PDB entry 5MLU | X-ray diffraction, 2.80 A resolution | chains C and I of the 11 polymer chains in the assembly

[Chain C]
Protein: Histone H2A type 1
Source organism: Xenopus laevis
UniProt: P06897 (H2A1_XENLA); residues 14-118 here correspond to UniProt positions 15-119 (UniProt number = residue number + 1)
Chain sequence (105 residues; row label = number of the first residue in the row):
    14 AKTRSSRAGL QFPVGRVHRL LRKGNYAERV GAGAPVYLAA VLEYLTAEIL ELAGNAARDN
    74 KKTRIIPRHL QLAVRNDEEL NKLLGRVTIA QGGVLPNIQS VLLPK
Not modelled in the structure: 14-15
Sequence notes: variant Arg99 (Gly100 in P06897)
Swiss-Prot annotation at these positions:
  - modified residue: Lys36 (N6-(2-hydroxyisobutyryl)lysine), Lys74 (N6-(2-hydroxyisobutyryl)lysine), Lys75 (N6-(2-hydroxyisobutyryl)lysine), Lys95 (N6-(2-hydroxyisobutyryl)lysine), Gln104 (N5-methylglutamine), Lys118 (N6-(2-hydroxyisobutyryl)lysine)
  - cross-link: Lys15 (Glycyl lysine isopeptide (Lys-Gly) (interchain with G-Cter in ubiquitin))

[Chain I]
Molecule: 145-nt DNA strand
Source organism: Escherichia coli
Sequence (145 nucleotides; numbered -72 to 72; the number before each row is that of its first residue; numbers below 1 keep their minus sign (DA-72 is residue -72)):
   -72 ATCGATGTAT ATATCTGACA CGTGCCTGGA GACTAGGGAG TAATCCCCTT GGCGGTTAAA
   -12 ACGCGGGGGA CAGCGCGTAC GTGCGTTTAA GCGGTGCTAG AGCTGTCTAC GACCAATTGA
    48 GCGGCCTCGG CACCGGGATT CTGAT
Ion coordination: Mn2+ site 1 near DA-72 (its only coordinating residue here); Mn2+ site 2 near DA-34 (its only coordinating residue here)

[Chain C / chain I interface]
Pairs across the interface - 11 pairs, chain C then chain I:
  Thr16(C) - DA-43(I)  phosphate contact
  Arg17(C) - DA-43(I)  salt bridge to the phosphate
  Arg20(C) - DG-42(I)  salt bridge to the phosphate
  Gly28(C) - DG-44(I)  phosphate contact
  Gly28(C) - DA-43(I)  phosphate contact
  Arg29(C) - DG-44(I)  phosphate contact
  Arg32(C) - DG-45(I)  phosphate contact
  Arg32(C) - DG-44(I)  salt bridge to the phosphate
  Arg42(C) - DG-35(I)  sugar contact
  Arg77(C) - DC-54(I)  sugar contact
  Arg77(C) - DA-53(I)  phosphate contact
Interface residues without a listed pair, chain C (9 interface residues in all): Glu41

[In short]
The interface between chain C and chain I involves 9 residues on one side and 7 on the other; the contacts
include 3 salt bridges. Polar pairs include Arg17(C)-DA-43(I), Arg20(C)-DG-42(I) and Arg32(C)-DG-44(I).
Chain C is Histone H2A type 1 (Xenopus laevis) and chain I is a 145-nt DNA strand (Escherichia coli); the
structure, Crystal structure of the PFV GAG CBS bound to a mononucleosome, was determined by X-ray
diffraction.
